Entry 6UE9 (electron microscopy, 2.90 A resolution); this record covers chains D and G of the 10 polymer chains in the assembly.

# Chain D
Protein: Immunoglobulin J chain
From: Homo sapiens
Reference sequence: P01591 (IGJ_HUMAN); residues 1-137 here correspond to UniProt positions 23-159 (UniProt number = residue number + 22)
Amino-acid sequence (137 residues; numbered 1 to 137; the number before each row is that of its first residue):
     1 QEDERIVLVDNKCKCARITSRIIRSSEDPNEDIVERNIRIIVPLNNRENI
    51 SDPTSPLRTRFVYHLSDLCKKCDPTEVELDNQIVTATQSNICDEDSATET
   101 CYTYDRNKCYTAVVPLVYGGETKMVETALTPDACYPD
Disordered / not traced: 1-3, 95-96
Cystine bridges: Cys-13/Cys-101, Cys-72/Cys-92, Cys-109/Cys-134
Covalent attachments: N-acetylglucosamine (NAG) linked to Asn-49
UniProt features mapped onto this chain:
  - modified residue: Gln-1 (Pyrrolidone carboxylic acid)
  - glycosylation: Asn-49 (N-linked (GlcNAc...) (complex) asparagine)

# Chain G
Protein: Immunoglobulin heavy constant alpha 2
From: Homo sapiens
Reference sequence: P01877 (IGHA2_HUMAN); residues 242-472 here correspond to UniProt positions 110-340 (UniProt number = residue number - 132)
Amino-acid sequence (245 residues; each row starts with the number of its first residue):
   228 DYKDDDDKLVPRGSCHPRLSLHRPALEDLLLGSEANLTCTLTGLRDASGA
   278 TFTWTPSSGKSAVQGPPERDLCGCYSVSSVLPGCAQPWNHGETFTCTAAH
   328 PELKTPLTANITKSGNTFRPEVHLLPPPSEELALNELVTLTCLARGFSPK
   378 DVLVRWLQGSQELPREKYLTWASRQEPSQGTTTYAVTSILRVAAEDWKKG
   428 ETFSCMVGHEALPLAFTQKTIDRLAGKPTHINVSVVMAEADGTCY
Disordered / not traced: 228-241
Cystine bridges: Cys-266/Cys-323, Cys-369/Cys-432
Covalent attachments: N-acetylglucosamine (NAG) linked to Asn-337
Sequence notes: expression tag (228-241); conflict Leu-451 (Met319 in P01877)
UniProt features mapped onto this chain:
  - glycosylation (N-linked (GlcNAc...) asparagine): Asn-263, Asn-337 (complex)

# How chain D and chain G interact
Pairs across the interface - 6 pairs, chain D then chain G:
  Arg-17(D) with Cys-471(G); Tyr-472(G), hydrogen bond (side chain-backbone)
  Arg-39(D) with Thr-470(G); Cys-471(G)
  Asn-90(D) with Glu-357(G)
  Arg-106(D) with Tyr-472(G)
Also at the interface, not in a pair above, chain D (6 interface residues in all): Ile-41, Ile-91
Also at the interface, not in a pair above, chain G (5 interface residues in all): Asp-468

# In short
Chain D and chain G form an interface of 6 and 5 residues respectively; the contacts include 1 hydrogen bond.
Its one hydrogen-bonded contact is Arg-17(D)/Tyr-472(G). Covalently linked N-acetylglucosamine: at Asn-49(D).
Covalently linked N-acetylglucosamine: at Asn-337(G).
Here chain D is Immunoglobulin J chain and chain G is Immunoglobulin heavy constant alpha 2, both from Homo
sapiens. Entry 6UE9 (Structure of tetrameric sIgA complex (Class 2)) was determined by electron microscopy
(same publication as 6UE7, 6UE8 and 6UEA).
